PDB entry 7ZWV | X-ray diffraction, 1.52 A resolution | chains A and B

Chain A:
Protein: B-cell lymphoma 6 protein
From: Homo sapiens
Reference sequence: P41182 (BCL6_HUMAN); numbering as in UniProt (aligned over 5-129)
Chain sequence (128 residues; numbered 2 to 129; the number before each row is that of its first residue):
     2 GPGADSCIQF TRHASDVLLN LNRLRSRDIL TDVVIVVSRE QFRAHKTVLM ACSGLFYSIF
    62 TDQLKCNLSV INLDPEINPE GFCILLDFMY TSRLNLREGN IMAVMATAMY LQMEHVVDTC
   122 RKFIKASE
Unresolved in the structure: 2-5
Differences from the reference sequence: expression tag (2-4)
Curated features (UniProtKB/Swiss-Prot):
  - mutagenesis: Asn21 (N21K: Abolishes interaction with NCOR2 and HDAC2, no effect on interaction with CTBP1 and transcriptional autoinhibition; when associated with A-116 and 376-Q--Q-379), Ser59 (S59A: Abolished ubiquitination by the SCF(FBXL17) complex), His116 (H116A: Abolishes interaction with NCOR2 and HDAC2, no effect on interaction with CTBP1 and transcriptional autoinhibition; when associated with K-21 and 376-Q--Q-379)
Ligand contacts: KA9 (1,3-dimethyl-5-[[6-(phenylmethylsulfanyl)pyrimidin-4-yl]amino]benzimidazol-2-one): Asn21, Arg24, Leu25, Arg28, Met51, Ala52, Cys53, Ser54, Gly55, Tyr58, Gln113, Met114, Glu115
What the authors report for this chain:
  - binding site for KA9: Asn21, Met51, Cys53 to Gly55, Tyr58, Glu115

Chain B:
Protein: Ala-trp-val-ile-pro-ala
Chain sequence (6 residues; row label = number of the first residue in the row; numbering starts at 0):
     0 AWVIPA

How chain A and chain B interact:
Pairs across the interface (12; chain A residue first):
  Cys8(A) with Pro4(B)
  Ile9(A) with Trp1(B), hydrophobic; Val2(B)
  Gln10(A) with Ala0(B); Trp1(B); Val2(B), hydrogen bond (backbone-backbone); Pro4(B)
  Phe11(A) with Ala0(B); Trp1(B)
  Thr12(A) with Ala0(B), hydrogen bond (backbone-backbone); Val2(B)
  Arg13(A) with Ala0(B)
Other interface residues (no listed pair), chain B (5 interface residues in all): Ile3

Summary:
The interface between chain A and chain B involves 6 residues on one side and 5 on the other, with 2 hydrogen
bonds. The backbones hydrogen-bond at Gln10(A)-Val2(B) and Thr12(A)-Ala0(B). Ligands of chain A: compound KA9.
From the paper: a binding site for KA9 at Asn21(A), Met51(A) and Cys53(A) among others.
Here chain A is B-cell lymphoma 6 protein (Homo sapiens) and chain B is Ala-trp-val-ile-pro-ala. Entry 7ZWV
(Crystal structure of human BCL6 BTB domain in complex with compound 17) was determined by X-ray diffraction
(same publication as 7ZWN, 7ZWO, 7ZWP, 7ZWR, 7ZWS, 7ZWU and 3 further entries).
